8QCG - chain A; structure by X-ray diffraction, 1.04 A resolution.

# Chain A
Molecule: Casein kinase II subunit alpha'
Source organism: Homo sapiens
Notes: EC 2.7.11.1
UniProtKB: P19784 (CSK22_HUMAN); residue numbers follow UniProt; this construct covers 1-350
Sequence (364 residues; numbered -13 to 350; the number before each row is that of its first residue; numbers below 1 keep their minus sign (Met-13 is residue -13)):
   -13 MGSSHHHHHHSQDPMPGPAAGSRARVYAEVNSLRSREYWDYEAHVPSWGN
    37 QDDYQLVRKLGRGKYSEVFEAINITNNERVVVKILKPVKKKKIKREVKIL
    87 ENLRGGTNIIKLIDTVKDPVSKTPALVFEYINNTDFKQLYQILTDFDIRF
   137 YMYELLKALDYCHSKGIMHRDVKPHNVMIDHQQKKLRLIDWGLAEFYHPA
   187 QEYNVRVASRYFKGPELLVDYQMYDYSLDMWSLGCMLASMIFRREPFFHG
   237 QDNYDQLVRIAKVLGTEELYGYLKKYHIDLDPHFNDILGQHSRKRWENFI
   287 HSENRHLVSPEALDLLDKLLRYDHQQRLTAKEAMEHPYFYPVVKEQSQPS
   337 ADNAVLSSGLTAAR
Unresolved in the structure: -13 to 6, 331-350
Sequence notes: initiating methionine (-13); expression tag (-12 to 0); engineered mutation Ser336 (Cys in P19784)
Metal / ion sites: Mg2+: Asn162, Asp176 (together with AMP-PNP)
Ligand contacts: AMP-PNP: Leu46, Gly47, Lys50, Ser52, Val54, Val67, Lys69, Ile96, Phe114, Glu115, Tyr116, Ile117, Asp157, Lys159, His161, Asn162, Met164, Ile175, Asp176

# In short
Ligands of chain A: AMP-PNP. Asn162 and Asp176 coordinate Mg2+.
Chain A is Casein kinase II subunit alpha' (Homo sapiens); the structure, Structure of the catalytic subunit
of protein kinase CK2 (CK2ALPHA') in complex with the non-hydrolyzable ATP ..., was determined by X-ray
diffraction together with 8Q77, 8QBU, 8QCD and 8QF1 from the same study.
